3KLK - chain A; structure by X-ray diffraction, 1.65 A resolution.

Chain A:
Molecule: Glucansucrase
Source organism: Lactobacillus reuteri
Notes: EC 2.4.1.5; fragment: N-terminally truncated GTF180
Reference sequence: Q5SBN3 (Q5SBN3_LACRE); residues 742-1772 here = UniProt positions 742-1772
Amino-acid sequence (1039 residues; row label = number of the first residue in the row):
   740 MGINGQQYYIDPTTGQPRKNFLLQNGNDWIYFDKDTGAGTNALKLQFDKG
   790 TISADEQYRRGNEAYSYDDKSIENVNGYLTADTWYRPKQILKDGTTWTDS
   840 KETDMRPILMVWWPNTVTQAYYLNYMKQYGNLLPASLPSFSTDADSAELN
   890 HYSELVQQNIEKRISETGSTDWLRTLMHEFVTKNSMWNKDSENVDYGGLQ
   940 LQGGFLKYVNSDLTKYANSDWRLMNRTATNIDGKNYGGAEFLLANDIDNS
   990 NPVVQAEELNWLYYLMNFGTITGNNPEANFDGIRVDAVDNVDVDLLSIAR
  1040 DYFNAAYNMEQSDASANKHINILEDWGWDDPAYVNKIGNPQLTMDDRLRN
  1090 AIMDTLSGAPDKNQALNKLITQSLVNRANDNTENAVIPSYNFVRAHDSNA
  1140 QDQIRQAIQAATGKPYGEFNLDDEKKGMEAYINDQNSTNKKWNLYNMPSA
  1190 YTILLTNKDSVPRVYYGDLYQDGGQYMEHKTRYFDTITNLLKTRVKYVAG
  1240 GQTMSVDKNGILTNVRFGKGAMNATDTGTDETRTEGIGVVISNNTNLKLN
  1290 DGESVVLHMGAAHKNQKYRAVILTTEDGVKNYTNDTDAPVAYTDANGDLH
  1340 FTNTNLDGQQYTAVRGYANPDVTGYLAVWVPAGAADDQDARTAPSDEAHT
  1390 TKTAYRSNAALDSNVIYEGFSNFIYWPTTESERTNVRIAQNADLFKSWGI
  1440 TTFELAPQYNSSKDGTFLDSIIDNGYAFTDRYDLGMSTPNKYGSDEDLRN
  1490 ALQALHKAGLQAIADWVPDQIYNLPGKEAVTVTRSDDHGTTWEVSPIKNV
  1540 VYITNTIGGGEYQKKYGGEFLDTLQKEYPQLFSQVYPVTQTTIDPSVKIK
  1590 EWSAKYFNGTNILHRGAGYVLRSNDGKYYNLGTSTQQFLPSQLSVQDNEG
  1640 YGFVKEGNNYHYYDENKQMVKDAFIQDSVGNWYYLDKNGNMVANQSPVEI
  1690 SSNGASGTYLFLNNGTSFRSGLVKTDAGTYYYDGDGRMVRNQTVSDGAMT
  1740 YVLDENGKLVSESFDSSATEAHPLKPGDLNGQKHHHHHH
Not modelled in the structure: 740-745, 1752-1778
Sequence notes: expression tag (740-741, 1773-1778)
Metal / ion sites: Ca2+: Glu-979, Asp-985, Asn-1029, Asp-1508
What the authors report for this chain:
  - catalytic residues: Asp-1025
  - mutagenesis - D1025N: abolished catalytic activity
  - mutagenesis - D1136N: decreased catalytic activity

In short:
The Ca2+ site is built by Glu-979, Asp-985, Asn-1029 and Asp-1508. The paper reports the catalytic residue
Asp-1025; D1025N abolishes catalytic activity.
Chain A is Glucansucrase (Lactobacillus reuteri); the structure, Crystal structure of Lactobacillus reuteri
N-terminally truncated glucansucrase GTF180 in triclinic apo- form, was determined by X-ray diffraction
together with 3KLL and 3HZ3 from the same study.
